Entry 6BO5 (electron microscopy, 3.60 A resolution); this record covers chains A and B of the 4 polymer chains in the assembly.

Chain A (and B):
Molecule: Transient receptor potential cation channel subfamily V member 2
From: Rattus norvegicus
Notes: chain B of this document is another copy of the same molecule, construct and numbering; everything in this record applies to it too
UniProtKB: Q9WUD2 (TRPV2_RAT); numbering as in UniProt (aligned over 72-726)
Chain sequence (695 residues; numbered 41 to 735; the number before each row is that of its first residue):
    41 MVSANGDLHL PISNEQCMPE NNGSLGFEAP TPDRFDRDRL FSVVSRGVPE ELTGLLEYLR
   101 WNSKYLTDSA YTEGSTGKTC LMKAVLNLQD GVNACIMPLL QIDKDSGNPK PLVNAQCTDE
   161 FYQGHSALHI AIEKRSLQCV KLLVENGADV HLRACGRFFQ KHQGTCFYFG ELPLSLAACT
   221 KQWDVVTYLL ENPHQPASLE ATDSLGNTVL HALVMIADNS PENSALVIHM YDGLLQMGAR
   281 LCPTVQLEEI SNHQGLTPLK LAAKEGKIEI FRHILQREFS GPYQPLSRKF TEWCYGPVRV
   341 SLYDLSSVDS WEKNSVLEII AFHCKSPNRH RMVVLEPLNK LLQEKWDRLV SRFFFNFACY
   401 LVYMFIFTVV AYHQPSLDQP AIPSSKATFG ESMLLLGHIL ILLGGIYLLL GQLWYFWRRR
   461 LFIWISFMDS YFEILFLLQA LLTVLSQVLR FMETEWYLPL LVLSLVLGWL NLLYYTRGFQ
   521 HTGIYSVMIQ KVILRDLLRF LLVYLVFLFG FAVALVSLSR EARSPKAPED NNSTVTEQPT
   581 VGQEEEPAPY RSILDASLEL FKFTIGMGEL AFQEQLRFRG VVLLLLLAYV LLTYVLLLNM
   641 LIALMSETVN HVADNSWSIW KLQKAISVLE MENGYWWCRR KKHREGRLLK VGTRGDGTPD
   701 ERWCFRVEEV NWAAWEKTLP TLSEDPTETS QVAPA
Unresolved in the structure: 41-77, 88-112, 144-149, 558-594, 703-735
Construct notes: expression tag (41-71, 727-735); conflict Pro151 (Leu in Q9WUD2)
Reported in the primary citation:
  - conformationally variable residues (loop rearrangement, side-chain flip): Met607, Phe612, Met645
  - mutagenesis - L610A, F618A: decreased signaling in response to 2-APB

Interface between chain A and chain B:
Pairs across the interface (23; chain A residue first):
  Tyr335(A) - Glu173(B)
  Tyr335(A) - Phe209(B)
  Tyr412(A) - Ser557(B)
  Pro499(A) - Arg617(B)
  Val502(A) - Val622(B)  hydrophobic
  Leu503(A) - Leu625(B)  hydrophobic
  Val506(A) - Leu625(B)  hydrophobic
  Tyr525(A) - Asn639(B)  hydrogen bond (side chain-backbone)
  Tyr525(A) - Met640(B)  hydrogen bond (side chain-backbone)
  Tyr525(A) - Ala643(B)
  Val532(A) - Asn639(B)
  Leu537(A) - Val635(B)  hydrophobic
  Lys602(A) - Leu627(B)
  Ile605(A) - Leu627(B)  hydrophobic
  Met607(A) - Gly606(B)
  Met607(A) - Gly608(B)
  Glu609(A) - Glu609(B)
  Leu641(A) - Val635(B)  hydrophobic
  Met645(A) - Asn639(B)
  Lys690(A) - Gly204(B)  hydrogen bond (side chain-backbone)
  Lys690(A) - Thr205(B)
  Lys690(A) - Cys206(B)
  Asp696(A) - Leu266(B)
Also at the interface, not in a pair above, chain A (22 interface residues in all): Leu510, His521, Ile529, Phe540, Tyr544
Also at the interface, not in a pair above, chain B (24 interface residues in all): Arg535, Val556, Ala611, Leu631, Leu632, Leu636

In short:
22 residues of chain A face 24 of chain B across their interface, with 3 hydrogen bonds. Polar pairs include
Tyr525(A)-Asn639(B), Tyr525(A)-Met640(B) and Lys690(A)-Gly204(B). From the paper: L610A and F618A of chain A
reduce signaling in response to 2-APB; conformational variability at Met607(A), Phe612(A) and Met645(A).
Both chains are Transient receptor potential cation channel subfamily V member 2 (Rattus norvegicus). Entry
6BO5 (TRPV2 ion channel in partially closed state) was determined by electron microscopy (same publication as
6BO4).
